4INW - chain A; structure by X-ray diffraction, 1.14 A resolution.

== Chain A ==
Protein: Pheromone-binding protein 1
Organism: Amyelois transitella
Reference sequence: D0E9M1 (D0E9M1_9NEOP); residues 1-140 here correspond to UniProt positions 23-162 (UniProt number = residue number + 22)
Amino-acid sequence (140 residues; each row starts with the number of its first residue):
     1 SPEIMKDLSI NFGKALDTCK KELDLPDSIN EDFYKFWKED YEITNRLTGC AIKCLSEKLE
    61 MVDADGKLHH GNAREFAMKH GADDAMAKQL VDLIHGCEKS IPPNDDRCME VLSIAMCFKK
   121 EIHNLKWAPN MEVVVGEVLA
Cystine bridges: Cys19-Cys54, Cys50-Cys108, Cys97-Cys117
Small-molecule neighbours: (11Z,13Z)-hexadeca-11,13-dienal (1EY): Met5, Leu8, Ser9, Phe12, Trp37, Ile52, Ser56, Met61, Val62, Gly66, Phe76, Ile94, Arg107, Val111, Ile114, Ala115, Phe118
From the paper describing this entry:
  - conformationally variable residues (helix shift, loop rearrangement): Leu8, Phe12, Val135 to Glu137
  - binding site for (11Z,13Z)-hexadeca-11,13-dienal: Leu8, Ile52, Met61, Gly66, Arg107, Val111, Ile114
  - specificity-determining residues: Leu16, Trp37, Val134 (from molecular simulation)

== Summary ==
Chain A binds (11Z,13Z)-hexadeca-11,13-dienal. The paper reports a binding site for
(11Z,13Z)-hexadeca-11,13-dienal at Leu8, Ile52 and Met61 among others; specificity determinants Leu16, Trp37
and Val134.
Chain A is Pheromone-binding protein 1 (Amyelois transitella); the structure, Structure of Pheromone-binding
protein 1 in complex with (11Z,13Z)-hexadecadienal, was determined by X-ray diffraction together with 4INX
from the same study.
